PDB entry 5DBN | X-ray diffraction, 2.55 A resolution | chains C and D of the 4 polymer chains in the assembly

Chain C:
Name: Acetate CoA-transferase subunit alpha
Organism: Escherichia coli DH5[alpha]
Notes: EC 2.8.3.8
UniProt: P76458 (ATOD_ECOLI); residue numbers follow UniProt; this construct covers 1-220
Sequence (221 residues; each row starts with the number of its first residue; numbering starts at 0):
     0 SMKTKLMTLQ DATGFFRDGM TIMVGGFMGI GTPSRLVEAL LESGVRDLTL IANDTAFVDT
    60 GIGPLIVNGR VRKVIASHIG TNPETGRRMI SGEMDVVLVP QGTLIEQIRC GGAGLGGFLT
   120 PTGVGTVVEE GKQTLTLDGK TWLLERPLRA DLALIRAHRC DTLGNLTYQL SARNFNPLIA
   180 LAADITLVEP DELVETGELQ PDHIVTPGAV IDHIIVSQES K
Unresolved in the structure: 0-1, 217-220
Sequence notes: expression tag (0)
Swiss-Prot annotation at these positions:
  - binding site (CoA): Gly24 to Gly30

Chain D:
Name: Acetate CoA-transferase subunit beta
Organism: Escherichia coli DH5[alpha]
Notes: EC 2.8.3.8
UniProt: P76459 (ATOA_ECOLI); residues 1-216 here = UniProt positions 1-216
Sequence (223 residues; row label = number of the first residue in the row):
     1 MDAKQRIARR VAQELRDGDI VNLGIGLPTM VANYLPEGIH ITLQSENGFL GLGPVTTAHP
    61 DLVNAGGQPC GVLPGAAMFD SAMSFALIRG GHIDACVLGG LQVDEEANLA NWVVPGKMVP
   121 GMGGAMDLVT GSRKVIIAME HCAKDGSAKI LRRCTMPLTA QHAVHMLVTE LAVFRFIDGK
   181 MWLTEIADGC DLATVRAKTE ARFEVAADLN TQRGDLTHHH HHH
Unresolved in the structure: 1, 214-223
Sequence notes: expression tag (217-223)
Swiss-Prot annotation at these positions:
  - active site: Glu46

Interface between chain C and chain D:
Pairs across the interface (67; chain C residue first):
  Phe26(C) with Asn47(D); Asn64(D); Ala65(D)
  Met27(C) with Ala65(D); Gly67(D)
  Ile29(C) with Pro60(D); Asp61(D); Val63(D), hydrophobic
  Ser76(C) with Gly121(D); Met122(D), hydrogen bond (backbone-backbone); Gly123(D), hydrogen bond (backbone-backbone)
  His77(C) with Pro120(D); Gly121(D)
  Ile78(C) with Val119(D); Pro120(D), hydrogen bond (backbone-backbone)
  Gly79(C) with Pro120(D), hydrogen bond (backbone-backbone)
  Gly85(C) with Met118(D)
  Arg86(C) with Met118(D)
  Ile89(C) with Met118(D), hydrophobic
  Leu97(C) with Met122(D)
  Val98(C) with Met122(D)
  Pro99(C) with Met122(D); Gly123(D); Met126(D), hydrophobic; Asp127(D)
  Gln100(C) with Phe85(D); Gly123(D), hydrogen bond (backbone-backbone); Gly124(D); Asp127(D)
  Gly101(C) with Phe85(D); Arg89(D), hydrogen bond (backbone-side chain); Asp127(D), hydrogen bond (backbone-side chain)
  Ile104(C) with Ser81(D); Ala82(D)
  Glu105(C) with Arg89(D), salt bridge
  Thr119(C) with Arg89(D)
  Thr121(C) with Met126(D); Asp127(D), hydrogen bond; Thr130(D), hydrogen bond
  Val123(C) with Gln161(D)
  Gly124(C) with Leu158(D); Gln161(D)
  Thr125(C) with Leu158(D); Thr159(D)
  Val127(C) with Met122(D), hydrophobic; Met126(D), hydrophobic
  Arg155(C) with Asp61(D), salt bridge
  Gln168(C) with His59(D); Asp61(D), hydrogen bond
  Leu169(C) with His59(D); Asp61(D); Met78(D)
  Ser170(C) with Asn47(D); Phe49(D); Asp61(D), hydrogen bond (side chain-backbone); Leu62(D); Val63(D), hydrogen bond (side chain-backbone)
  Ala171(C) with Asp61(D)
  Arg172(C) with Met78(D); Phe79(D); Asp80(D)
  Asn173(C) with Asn47(D); Asp80(D); Ser81(D), hydrogen bond (backbone-backbone)
  Phe174(C) with Ser81(D)
  Pro176(C) with Asp80(D)
  Leu177(C) with Asp80(D)
Also at the interface, not in a pair above, chain C (40 interface residues in all): Phe56, Pro82, Thr102, Arg108, Pro120, Gly122, Val126
Also at the interface, not in a pair above, chain D (35 interface residues in all): Glu46, Gly66, Gln68, Trp112, Ala160

Summary:
Chain C and chain D form an interface of 40 and 35 residues respectively, with 13 hydrogen bonds and 2 salt
bridges. Polar contacts include Glu105(C)-Arg89(D), Arg155(C)-Asp61(D) and Gly101(C)-Arg89(D). UniProt lists 7
CoA-binding residues on chain C; active-site residue Glu46(D) on chain D.
Here chain C is Acetate CoA-transferase subunit alpha and chain D is Acetate CoA-transferase subunit beta,
both from Escherichia coli DH5[alpha]. Entry 5DBN (Crystal structure of AtoDA complex) was determined by X-ray
diffraction.
